PDB entry 9BE5 | electron microscopy, 3.30 A resolution | chains G and I of the 10 polymer chains in the assembly

[Chain G]
Protein: Histone H2A type 1-B/E
Organism: Homo sapiens
UniProt: P04908 (H2A1B_HUMAN); residues 14-118 here correspond to UniProt positions 15-119 (UniProt number = residue number + 1)
Chain sequence (105 residues; each row starts with the number of its first residue):
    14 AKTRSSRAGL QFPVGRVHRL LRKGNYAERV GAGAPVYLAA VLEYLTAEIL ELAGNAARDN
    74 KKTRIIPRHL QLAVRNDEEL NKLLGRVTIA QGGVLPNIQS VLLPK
Sequence notes: conflict Ala40 (Ser41 in P04908), Val87 (Ile88 in P04908), Ser113 (Ala114 in P04908)
Swiss-Prot annotation at these positions:
  - modified residue: Lys36 (N6-(2-hydroxyisobutyryl)lysine), Lys74 (N6-(2-hydroxyisobutyryl)lysine), Lys75 (N6-(2-hydroxyisobutyryl)lysine), Lys95 (N6-(2-hydroxyisobutyryl)lysine), Gln104 (N5-methylglutamine), Lys118 (N6-(2-hydroxyisobutyryl)lysine)
  - cross-link: Lys15 (Glycyl lysine isopeptide (Lys-Gly) (interchain with G-Cter in ubiquitin))

[Chain I]
Molecule: 145-nt DNA strand
Sequence (145 nucleotides; row label = number of the first residue in the row; numbers below 1 keep their minus sign (DA-72 is residue -72)):
   -72 ATCAGAATCC CGGTGCCGAG GCCGCTCAAT TGGTCGTAGA CAGCTCTAGC ACCGCTTAAA
   -12 CGCACGTACG CGCTGTCCCC CGCGTTTTAA CCGCCAAGGG GATTACTCCC TAGTCTCCAG
    48 GCACGTGTCA GATATATACA TCGAT

[How chain G and chain I interact]
Contacting residue pairs - 13 pairs, chain G then chain I:
  Arg29(G) with DG48(I), hydrogen bond to the phosphate; DC49(I), salt bridge to the phosphate
  Arg42(G) with DT38(I), hydrogen bond to the sugar; DA39(I), phosphate contact
  Val43(G) with DT38(I), sugar contact; DA39(I), hydrogen bond to the phosphate
  Gly44(G) with DT38(I), phosphate contact
  Ala45(G) with DT38(I), hydrogen bond to the phosphate
  Lys75(G) with DG58(I), phosphate contact; DA59(I), phosphate contact
  Thr76(G) with DG58(I), hydrogen bond to the phosphate
  Arg77(G) with DA57(I), hydrogen bond to the sugar; DG58(I), hydrogen bond to the phosphate
Also at the interface, not in a pair above, chain G (14 interface residues in all): Thr16, Pro26, His31, Arg35, Glu41, Lys74
Also at the interface, not in a pair above, chain I (9 interface residues in all): DC37, DG47

[Overview]
The interface between chain G and chain I involves 14 residues on one side and 9 on the other, with 7 hydrogen
bonds and 1 salt bridge. Polar pairs include Arg42(G)-DT38(I), Arg77(G)-DA57(I) and Arg29(G)-DG48(I).
Here chain G is Histone H2A type 1-B/E (Homo sapiens) and chain I is a 145-nt DNA strand. Entry 9BE5 (Cryo-EM
structure of Human Nucleosome collected by EPU on Glacios at 3.3 Angstrom resolution) was determined by
electron microscopy.
